PDB entry 1KX4 | X-ray diffraction, 2.60 A resolution | chains J and B of the 10 polymer chains in the assembly

Chain J:
Molecule: 5'(ATCTCCAAATATCCCTTGCGGATCGTAGAAAAAGTGTGTCAAACTGCGCTATCAAAGGGAAACTTCAACTGAATTCAGTTGAAGTTTCCCTTTGATAGCGCAGTTTGACACACTTTTTCTACGATCCGCAAGGGATATTTGGAGAT)3' (146-nt DNA)
Source organism: Homo sapiens
Sequence (146 nucleotides; numbered -73 to 72; the number before each row is that of its first residue; numbers below 1 keep their minus sign (DA-73 is residue -73)):
   -73 ATCTCCAAATATCCCTTGCGGATCGTAGAAAAAGTGTGTCAAACTGCGCT
   -23 ATCAAAGGGAAACTTCAACTGAATTCAGTTGAAGTTTCCCTTTGATAGCG
    27 CAGTTTGACACACTTTTTCTACGATCCGCAAGGGATATTTGGAGAT

Chain B:
Name: histone H4
Source organism: Xenopus laevis
UniProtKB: P02304 (H4_HUMANX); numbering as in UniProt (aligned over 1-102)
Chain sequence (102 residues; row label = number of the first residue in the row):
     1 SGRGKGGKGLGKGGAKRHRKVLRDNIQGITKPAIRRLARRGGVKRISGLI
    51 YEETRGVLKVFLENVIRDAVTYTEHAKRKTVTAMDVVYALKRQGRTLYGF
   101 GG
Disordered / not traced: 1-19

How chain J and chain B interact:
Contacting residue pairs (11):
  DG7(J) - Arg45(B)  hydrogen bond to the sugar
  DG7(J) - Ile46(B)  sugar contact
  DG7(J) - Ser47(B)  phosphate contact
  DG7(J) - Gly48(B)  hydrogen bond to the phosphate
  DA8(J) - Arg35(B)  salt bridge to the phosphate
  DA8(J) - Arg45(B)  phosphate contact
  DA8(J) - Ile46(B)  hydrogen bond to the phosphate
  DC27(J) - Lys79(B)  salt bridge to the phosphate
  DA28(J) - Arg78(B)  phosphate contact
  DA28(J) - Lys79(B)  hydrogen bond to the phosphate
  DA28(J) - Thr80(B)  hydrogen bond to the phosphate
Interface residues without a listed pair, chain J (6 interface residues in all): DG26, DG29
Interface residues without a listed pair, chain B (11 interface residues in all): Arg39, Lys44, Lys77

Summary:
Chain J and chain B form an interface of 6 and 11 residues respectively; the contacts include 5 hydrogen bonds
and 2 salt bridges. Among the polar pairs are DG7(J)-Arg45(B), DG7(J)-Gly48(B) and DA8(J)-Ile46(B).
Chain J is
5'(ATCTCCAAATATCCCTTGCGGATCGTAGAAAAAGTGTGTCAAACTGCGCTATCAAAGGGAAACTTCAACTGAATTCAGTTGAAGTTTCCCTTTGATAGCGCAGTTTGACACACTTTTTCTACGATCCGCAAGGGATATTTGGAGAT)3'
(146-nt DNA) (Homo sapiens) and chain B is histone H4 (Xenopus laevis); the structure, X-Ray Structure of the
Nucleosome Core Particle, NCP146b, at 2.6 A Resolution, was determined by X-ray diffraction together with 1KX3
from the same study.
